PDB entry 9B7W | electron microscopy, 3.36 A resolution | chains D and E of the 8 polymer chains in the assembly

== Chain D (and E) ==
Protein: Capsid protein VP1
Organism: Adeno-associated virus
Notes: chain E of this document is another copy of the same molecule, construct and numbering; everything in this record applies to it too
UniProt: Q6JC40 (Q6JC40_9VIRU); residue numbers follow UniProt; this construct covers 1-736
Chain sequence (736 residues; each row starts with the number of its first residue):
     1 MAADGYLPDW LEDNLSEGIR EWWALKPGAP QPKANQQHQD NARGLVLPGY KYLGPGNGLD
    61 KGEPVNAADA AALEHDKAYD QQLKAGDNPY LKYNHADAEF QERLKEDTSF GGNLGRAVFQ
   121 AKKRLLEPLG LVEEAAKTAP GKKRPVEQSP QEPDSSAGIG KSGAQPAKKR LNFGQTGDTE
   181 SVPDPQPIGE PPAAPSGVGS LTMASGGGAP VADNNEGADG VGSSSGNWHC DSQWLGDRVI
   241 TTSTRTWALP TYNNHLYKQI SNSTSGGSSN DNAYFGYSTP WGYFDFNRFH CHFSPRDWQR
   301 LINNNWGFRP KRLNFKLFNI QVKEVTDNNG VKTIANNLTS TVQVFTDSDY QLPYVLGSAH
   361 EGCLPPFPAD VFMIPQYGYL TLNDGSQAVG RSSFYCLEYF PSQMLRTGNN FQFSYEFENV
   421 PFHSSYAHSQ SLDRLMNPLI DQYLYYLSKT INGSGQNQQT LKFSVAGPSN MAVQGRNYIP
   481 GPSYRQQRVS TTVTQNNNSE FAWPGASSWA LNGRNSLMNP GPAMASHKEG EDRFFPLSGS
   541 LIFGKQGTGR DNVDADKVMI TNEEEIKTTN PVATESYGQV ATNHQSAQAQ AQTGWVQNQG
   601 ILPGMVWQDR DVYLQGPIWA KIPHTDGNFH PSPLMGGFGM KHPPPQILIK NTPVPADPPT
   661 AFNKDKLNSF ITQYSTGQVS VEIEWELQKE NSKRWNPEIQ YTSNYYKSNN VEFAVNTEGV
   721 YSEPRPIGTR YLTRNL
Not modelled in the structure: 1-248, 284-311, 425-480, 526-535, 688-736 (chain E: 1-419, 489-559, 609-736)

== Interface between chain D and chain E ==
Residue-residue contacts (30):
  Gly578(D) - Tyr484(E)
  Gln579(D) - Tyr484(E)  hydrogen bond (backbone-side chain)
  Val580(D) - Tyr484(E)  hydrophobic
  Val580(D) - Gln597(E)
  Val580(D) - Asn598(E)
  Ala581(D) - Arg485(E)  hydrogen bond (backbone-backbone)
  Ala581(D) - Gln486(E)
  Ala581(D) - Gln487(E)
  Ala581(D) - Gln597(E)
  Thr582(D) - Arg485(E)
  Thr582(D) - Gln597(E)
  Asn583(D) - Arg485(E)
  Asn583(D) - Gln487(E)
  His584(D) - Gln487(E)
  His584(D) - Arg488(E)
  His584(D) - Thr574(E)  hydrogen bond (side chain-backbone)
  His584(D) - Glu575(E)  salt bridge
  Gln585(D) - Gln487(E)  hydrogen bond (backbone-side chain)
  Gln585(D) - Arg488(E)  hydrogen bond (side chain-backbone)
  Ala591(D) - Gln487(E)
  Gln592(D) - Gln487(E)
  Val596(D) - Asn598(E)
  Gln599(D) - Asn598(E)  hydrogen bond
  Ile601(D) - Gly600(E)
  Ile601(D) - Ile601(E)  hydrogen bond (backbone-backbone)
  Leu602(D) - Pro482(E)  hydrophobic
  Leu602(D) - Gln599(E)
  Pro603(D) - Pro482(E)
  Pro603(D) - Ile601(E)
  Pro603(D) - Trp607(E)  hydrophobic
Interface residues without a listed pair, chain D (16 interface residues in all): Asn598

== Overview ==
16 residues of chain D and 14 residues of chain E are in contact; the contacts include 7 hydrogen bonds and 1
salt bridge. Polar pairs include His584(D)-Glu575(E), Gln579(D)-Tyr484(E) and His584(D)-Thr574(E).
Both chains are Capsid protein VP1 (Adeno-associated virus). Entry 9B7W (Fab3-6 in complex with the capsid of
Adeno-associated virus type 9) was determined by electron microscopy, deposited together with 9B6N, 9B6O,
9B6Q, 9B6R, 9B6S, 9B6T and 9 further entries.
